9MN5 - chains E and T of the 5 polymer chains in the assembly; structure by electron microscopy, 3.04 A resolution.

== Chain E ==
Molecule: DNA-directed RNA polymerase, mitochondrial
Organism: Homo sapiens
Notes: EC 2.7.7.6
UniProtKB: O00411 (RPOM_HUMAN); residues 1-1230 here = UniProt positions 1-1230
Chain sequence (1230 residues; each row starts with the number of its first residue):
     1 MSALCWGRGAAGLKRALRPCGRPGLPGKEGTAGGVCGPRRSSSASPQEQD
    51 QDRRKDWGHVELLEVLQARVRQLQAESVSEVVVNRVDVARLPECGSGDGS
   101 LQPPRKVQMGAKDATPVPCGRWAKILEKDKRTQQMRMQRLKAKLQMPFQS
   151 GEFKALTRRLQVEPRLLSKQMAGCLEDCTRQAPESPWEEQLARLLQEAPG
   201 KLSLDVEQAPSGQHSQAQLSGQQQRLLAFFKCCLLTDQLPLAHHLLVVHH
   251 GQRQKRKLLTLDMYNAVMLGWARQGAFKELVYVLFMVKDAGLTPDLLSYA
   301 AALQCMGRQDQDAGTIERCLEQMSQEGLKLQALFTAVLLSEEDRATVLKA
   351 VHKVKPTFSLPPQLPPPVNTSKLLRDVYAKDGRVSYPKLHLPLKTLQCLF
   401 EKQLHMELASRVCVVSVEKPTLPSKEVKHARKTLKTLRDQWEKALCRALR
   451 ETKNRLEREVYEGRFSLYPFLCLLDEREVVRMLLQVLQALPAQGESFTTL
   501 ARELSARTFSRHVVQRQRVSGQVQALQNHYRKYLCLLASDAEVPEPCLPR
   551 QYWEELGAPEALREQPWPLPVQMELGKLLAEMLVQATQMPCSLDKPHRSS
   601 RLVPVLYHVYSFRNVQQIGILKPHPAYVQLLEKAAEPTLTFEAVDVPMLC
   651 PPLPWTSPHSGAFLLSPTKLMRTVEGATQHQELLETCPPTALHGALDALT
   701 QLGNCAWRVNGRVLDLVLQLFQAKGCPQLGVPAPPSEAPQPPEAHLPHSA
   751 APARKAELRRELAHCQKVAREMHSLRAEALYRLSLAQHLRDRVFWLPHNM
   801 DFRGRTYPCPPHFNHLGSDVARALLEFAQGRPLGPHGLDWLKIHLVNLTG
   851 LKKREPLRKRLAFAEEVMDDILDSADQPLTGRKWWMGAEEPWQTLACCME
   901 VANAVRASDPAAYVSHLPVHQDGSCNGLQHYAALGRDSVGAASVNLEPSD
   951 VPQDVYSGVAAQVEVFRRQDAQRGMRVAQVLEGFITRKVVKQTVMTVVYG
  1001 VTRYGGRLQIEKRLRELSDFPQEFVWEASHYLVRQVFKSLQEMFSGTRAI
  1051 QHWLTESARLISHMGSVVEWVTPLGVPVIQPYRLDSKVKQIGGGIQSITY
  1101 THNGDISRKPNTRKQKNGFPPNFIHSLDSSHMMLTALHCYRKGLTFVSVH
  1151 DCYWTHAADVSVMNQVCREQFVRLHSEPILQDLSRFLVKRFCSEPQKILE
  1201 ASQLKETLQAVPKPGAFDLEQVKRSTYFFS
Not modelled in the structure: 1-121, 164-167, 196-217, 740-760
Swiss-Prot annotation at these positions:
  - active site: Asp922, Lys991, Asp1151
  - natural variant: Gln149 to Ser1230 (deletion: In COXPD55), His250 (H250D: In COXPD55), Pro566 (P566S: In COXPD55), Ser611 (S611F: In COXPD55), Phe641 (F641L: In COXPD55), Pro742 to Pro747 (deletion: In COXPD55), Pro810 (P810S: In COXPD55; uncertain significance), Asp870 (D870N: In COXPD55; uncertain significance), Cys925 to Ser1230 (deletion: In COXPD55), Arg1013 (R1013C: In COXPD55), Ser1193 (S1193F: In COXPD55)
Reported in the primary citation:
  - specificity-determining residues: Arg502, Arg1003
  - binding site for Template strand (chain T): Thr499, Arg502, Arg1003, Gly1005, Arg1007, Thr1101
  - binding site for Non-Template strand: Trp1026

== Chain T ==
Molecule: Template strand
Sequence (60 nucleotides; row label = number of the first residue in the row):
     1 GGCCTATCTCCCAGCGGTATGCACTTTTAACAGTCACCCCCCAACTAACA
    51 CATTATTTTC
Not modelled in the structure: 51-60

== How chain E and chain T interact ==
Residue-residue contacts (31):
  Arg253(E) - DT25(T)  salt bridge to the phosphate
  Gln254(E) - DC24(T)  phosphate contact
  Gln254(E) - DT25(T)  hydrogen bond to the phosphate
  Gln254(E) - DT26(T)  phosphate contact
  Thr499(E) - DG14(T)  hydrogen bond to the base
  Arg502(E) - DA13(T)  base contact
  Arg502(E) - DG14(T)  hydrogen bond to the base
  Met573(E) - DG14(T)  base contact
  Tyr610(E) - DG16(T)  hydrogen bond to the phosphate
  Tyr610(E) - DG17(T)  hydrogen bond to the phosphate
  Arg613(E) - DG14(T)  salt bridge to the phosphate
  Gln616(E) - DC15(T)  base contact
  Gln617(E) - DC15(T)  hydrogen bond to the base
  Gln617(E) - DG16(T)  hydrogen bond to the base
  Ile618(E) - DC15(T)  sugar contact
  Gly619(E) - DG16(T)  phosphate contact
  Val674(E) - DC12(T)  base contact
  Arg1003(E) - DT9(T)  salt bridge to the phosphate
  Arg1003(E) - DC10(T)  sugar contact
  Arg1003(E) - DC11(T)  base contact
  Tyr1004(E) - DT9(T)  sugar contact
  Gly1005(E) - DT9(T)  phosphate contact
  Gly1005(E) - DC10(T)  phosphate contact
  Arg1007(E) - DT9(T)  base contact
  Leu1008(E) - DC10(T)  phosphate contact
  Gln1096(E) - DG16(T)  hydrogen bond to the phosphate
  Gln1096(E) - DG17(T)  phosphate contact
  Ser1097(E) - DG16(T)  sugar contact
  Ser1097(E) - DG17(T)  hydrogen bond to the phosphate
  Thr1099(E) - DC15(T)  sugar contact
  Thr1099(E) - DG16(T)  phosphate contact
Also at the interface, not in a pair above, chain E (28 interface residues in all): Gly151, Glu152, Thr498, Gly1006, Gln1090, Ile1095, Ile1098, Thr1101
Also at the interface, not in a pair above, chain T (13 interface residues in all): DT27

== Summary ==
28 residues of chain E and 13 residues of chain T are in contact, with 9 hydrogen bonds and 3 salt bridges.
Among the polar pairs are Thr499(E)-DG14(T), Arg502(E)-DG14(T) and Gln617(E)-DC15(T). The paper reports a
binding site for Template strand (chain T) at Thr499(E), Arg502(E) and Arg1003(E) among others; a binding site
for Non-Template strand at Trp1026(E).
Chain E is DNA-directed RNA polymerase, mitochondrial (Homo sapiens) and chain T is Template strand; the
structure, Structure of the human mitochondrial open transcription initiation complex, IC0, was determined by
electron microscopy (same publication as 9MN4, 9MN6, 9MN7, 9MN8, 9MN9 and 9MNA).
